Entry 9ASI (electron microscopy, 2.79 A resolution); this record covers chains D and T of the 12 polymer chains in the assembly.

Chain D:
Protein: CRISPR system Cms protein Csm2
From: Lactococcus lactis subsp. lactis
UniProtKB: L0CFW2 (L0CFW2_LACLL); residues 12-150 here correspond to UniProt positions 2-140 (UniProt number = residue number - 10)
Chain sequence (150 residues; each row starts with the number of its first residue):
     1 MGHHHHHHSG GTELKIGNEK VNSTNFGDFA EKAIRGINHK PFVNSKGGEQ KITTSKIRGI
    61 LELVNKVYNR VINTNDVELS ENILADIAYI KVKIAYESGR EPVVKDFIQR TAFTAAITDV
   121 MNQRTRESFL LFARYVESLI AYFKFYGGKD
Unresolved in the structure: 1-11, 150
Sequence notes: expression tag (1-11)

Chain T:
Molecule: Target RNA
Sequence (36 nucleotides; each row starts with the number of its first residue):
     7 CUUCUUCAGG UUGGACAGCU GGUGCUGCCA AGAGCA
Unresolved in the structure: 36-42

Interface between chain D and chain T:
Residue-residue contacts - 16 pairs, chain D then chain T:
  Thr53(D) with A14(T), hydrogen bond to the phosphate; G15(T), phosphate contact
  Thr54(D) with G15(T), phosphate contact
  Ser55(D) with A14(T), phosphate contact; G15(T), hydrogen bond to the phosphate
  Lys56(D) with C13(T), salt bridge to the phosphate
  Arg58(D) with U17(T), hydrogen bond to the sugar
  Glu62(D) with U17(T), base contact
  Tyr96(D) with U11(T), hydrogen bond to the phosphate; U12(T), phosphate contact
  Glu97(D) with C13(T), phosphate contact
  Arg100(D) with U11(T), salt bridge to the phosphate; U12(T), hydrogen bond to the phosphate; C13(T), salt bridge to the phosphate
  Lys149(D) with G15(T), hydrogen bond to the phosphate; G16(T), salt bridge to the phosphate

Overview:
The interface between chain D and chain T involves 10 residues on one side and 7 on the other, with 6 hydrogen
bonds and 4 salt bridges. Among the polar pairs are Arg58(D)-U17(T), Thr53(D)-A14(T) and Ser55(D)-G15(T).
Here chain D is CRISPR system Cms protein Csm2 (Lactococcus lactis subsp. lactis) and chain T is Target RNA.
Entry 9ASI (Cryo-EM structure of the active Lactococcus lactis Csm bound to target in pre-cleavage stage) was
determined by electron microscopy, deposited together with 9ASH.
